Entry 2P2D (X-ray diffraction, 1.89 A resolution); this record covers chains A and C of the 4 polymer chains in the assembly.

[Chain A (and C)]
Protein: L-asparaginase I
Organism: Escherichia coli
Notes: EC 3.5.1.1; chain C of this document is another copy of the same molecule, construct and numbering; everything in this record applies to it too
Reference sequence: P0A962 (ASPG1_ECOLI); numbering as in UniProt (aligned over 1-338)
Sequence (358 residues; each row starts with the number of its first residue; numbers below 1 keep their minus sign (Met-19 is residue -19)):
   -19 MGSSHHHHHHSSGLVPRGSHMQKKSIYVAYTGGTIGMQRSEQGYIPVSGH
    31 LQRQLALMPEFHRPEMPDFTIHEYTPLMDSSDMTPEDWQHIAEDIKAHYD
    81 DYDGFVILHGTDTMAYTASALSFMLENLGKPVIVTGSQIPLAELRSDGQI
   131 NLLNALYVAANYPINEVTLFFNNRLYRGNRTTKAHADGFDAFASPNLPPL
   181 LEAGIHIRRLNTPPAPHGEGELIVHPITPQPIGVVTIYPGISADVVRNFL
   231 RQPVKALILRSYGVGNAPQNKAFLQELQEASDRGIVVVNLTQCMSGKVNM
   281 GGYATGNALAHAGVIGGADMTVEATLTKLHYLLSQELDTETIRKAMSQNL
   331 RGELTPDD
Not modelled in the structure: -19 to 1, 281-286, 338 (chain C: -19 to 1, 281-285, 338)
Construct notes: cloning artifact (-19 to 0)
Curated features (UniProtKB/Swiss-Prot):
  - active site: Thr14 (O-isoaspartyl threonine intermediate)
  - binding site (L-asparagine): Asp59 to Ser61, Thr91, Asp92, Thr162, Arg240, Thr271 to Cys273
What the authors report for this chain:
  - self-association interface (contacts with another copy of this molecule); pairs are residue here / residue on that copy: Arg19-Glu45 (salt bridge), Pro39-Pro39 (hydrophobic contact), Arg43-Ala122 (hydrogen bond), Tyr96-Gln272 (hydrogen bond), Ile119-Ile185 (hydrophobic contact), Leu124-Leu133 (hydrophobic contact), Leu124-Tyr137 (hydrophobic contact), Leu124-Met46 (hydrophobic contact), Leu124-Arg43 (hydrophobic contact), Leu124-Glu45 (hydrophobic contact), Arg125-Asn134 (hydrogen bond), Arg125-Gly184 (hydrogen bond), Arg125-Ile185 (hydrogen bond), Ala164-Met274 (backbone contact), His165-Ser275 (hydrogen bond), Tyr218-Ile212 (hydrogen bond), Val225-Val234 (hydrophobic contact), Asn228-Gln232 (hydrogen bond), Phe229-Phe229 (pi stacking), Arg240-Arg240, Met274-Met274 (hydrophobic contact)
  - catalytic residues: Thr14, Thr91, Gln118
  - mutagenesis - T14A, T14V, S61Q, T91A, T91V, Q118D: abolished catalytic activity
  - catalytic residues: Ser60, Asp92, Lys163 (by similarity / conservation)
  - catalytic residues: Tyr24 (citing earlier work)
  - mutagenesis - R240A: decreased catalytic activity on asparagine
  - mutagenesis - D170Q: unchanged catalytic activity
  - specificity-determining residues: Asn246 (proposed by the authors, not directly observed)

[How chain A and chain C interact]
Contacting residue pairs (98):
  Ser61(A) - Tyr242(C)
  Ser61(A) - Asn246(C)
  Ser61(A) - Ala247(C)
  Ser61(A) - Pro248(C)
  Asp62(A) - Pro248(C)
  Asp62(A) - Gln249(C)  hydrogen bond (side chain-backbone)
  Asp62(A) - Asn250(C)
  Met63(A) - Pro219(C)
  Met63(A) - Gly220(C)  hydrogen bond (backbone-backbone)
  Thr64(A) - Gly220(C)
  Pro65(A) - Pro219(C)
  Pro65(A) - Gly220(C)
  Trp68(A) - Pro219(C)  hydrophobic
  Asp92(A) - Tyr242(C)
  Asp92(A) - Gly243(C)
  Asp92(A) - Asn246(C)  hydrogen bond
  Thr93(A) - Tyr242(C)
  Tyr96(A) - Ile217(C)
  Tyr96(A) - Pro219(C)
  Tyr96(A) - Tyr242(C)  hydrophobic
  Tyr96(A) - Gln272(C)  hydrogen bond
  Thr162(A) - Met274(C)
  Lys163(A) - Cys273(C)
  Ala164(A) - Cys273(C)
  Ala164(A) - Met274(C)  hydrogen bond (backbone-backbone)
  Ala164(A) - Ser275(C)
  His165(A) - Cys273(C)
  His165(A) - Ser275(C)  hydrogen bond
  His165(A) - Gly276(C)
  Ala166(A) - Gly243(C)
  Ala166(A) - Val244(C)
  Ala166(A) - Cys273(C)
  Asp167(A) - Val244(C)
  Asp167(A) - Gly276(C)
  Asp167(A) - Lys277(C)  hydrogen bond (side chain-backbone)
  Asp167(A) - Asn279(C)
  Gln210(A) - Tyr218(C)
  Pro211(A) - Val225(C)  hydrophobic
  Ile212(A) - Tyr218(C)  hydrogen bond (backbone-side chain)
  Ile212(A) - Val225(C)
  Gly213(A) - Phe229(C)
  Val214(A) - Val215(C)
  Val214(A) - Thr216(C)  hydrogen bond (backbone-backbone)
  Val214(A) - Tyr218(C)  hydrophobic
  Val215(A) - Val214(C)
  Val215(A) - Val215(C)  hydrophobic
  Thr216(A) - Val214(C)  hydrogen bond (backbone-backbone)
  Ile217(A) - Tyr96(C)
  Tyr218(A) - Tyr96(C)  hydrophobic
  Tyr218(A) - Gln210(C)
  Tyr218(A) - Ile212(C)  hydrogen bond (side chain-backbone)
  Tyr218(A) - Leu306(C)  hydrophobic
  Tyr218(A) - His310(C)
  Pro219(A) - Met63(C)
  Pro219(A) - Pro65(C)
  Pro219(A) - Trp68(C)  hydrophobic
  Pro219(A) - Tyr96(C)
  Gly220(A) - Met63(C)
  Gly220(A) - Thr64(C)
  Gly220(A) - Pro65(C)
  Val225(A) - Pro211(C)  hydrophobic
  Val225(A) - Ile212(C)
  Asn228(A) - Asn228(C)
  Asn228(A) - Arg231(C)  hydrogen bond (side chain-backbone)
  Asn228(A) - Gln232(C)  hydrogen bond (side chain-backbone)
  Asn228(A) - Pro233(C)
  Phe229(A) - Gly213(C)
  Phe229(A) - Phe229(C)  hydrophobic
  Arg231(A) - Asn228(C)  hydrogen bond (backbone-side chain)
  Gln232(A) - Asn228(C)  hydrogen bond (backbone-side chain)
  Arg240(A) - Arg240(C)
  Tyr242(A) - Ser61(C)
  Tyr242(A) - Asp92(C)
  Tyr242(A) - Thr93(C)
  Gly243(A) - Asp92(C)
  Gly243(A) - Ala166(C)
  Val244(A) - Ala166(C)
  Val244(A) - Asp167(C)
  Asn246(A) - Ser61(C)
  Asn246(A) - Asp92(C)  hydrogen bond
  Ala247(A) - Ser61(C)
  Pro248(A) - Ser61(C)
  Gln249(A) - Asp62(C)  hydrogen bond
  Gln272(A) - Tyr96(C)  hydrogen bond
  Cys273(A) - Lys163(C)
  Cys273(A) - Ala164(C)
  Cys273(A) - His165(C)
  Cys273(A) - Ala166(C)
  Met274(A) - Ala164(C)  hydrogen bond (backbone-backbone)
  Met274(A) - Met274(C)  hydrophobic
  Ser275(A) - Ala164(C)
  Ser275(A) - His165(C)  hydrogen bond
  Gly276(A) - His165(C)
  Gly276(A) - Asp167(C)
  Lys277(A) - Asp167(C)  hydrogen bond (backbone-side chain)
  Asn279(A) - Asp167(C)
  Leu306(A) - Tyr218(C)  hydrophobic
  His310(A) - Tyr218(C)
Interface residues without a listed pair, chain A (53 interface residues in all): Ala173, Pro175, Asp224, Pro233, Val234
Interface residues without a listed pair, chain C (51 interface residues in all): Asp224, Val234

[Overview]
53 residues of chain A face 51 of chain C across their interface, with 21 hydrogen bonds. Among the polar
pairs are Asp62(A)-Gln249(C), Asp92(A)-Asn246(C) and Tyr96(A)-Gln272(C). The paper reports catalytic residues
Thr14(A), Thr91(A) and Gln118(A) among others; T14A, T14V and S61Q of chain A, among others, abolish catalytic
activity; 8 substitutions were tested in all.
Chain A and chain C are both L-asparaginase I (Escherichia coli); the structure, Crystal Structure and
Allosteric Regulation of the Cytoplasmic Escherichia coli L-Asparaginase I, was determined by X-ray
diffraction together with 2HIM and 2P2N from the same study.
